Entry 8VX6 (electron microscopy, 3.20 A resolution); this record covers chains J and C of the 11 polymer chains in the assembly.

[Chain J]
Molecule: 167-nt DNA strand
Sequence (167 nucleotides; row label = number of the first residue in the row; numbers below 1 keep their minus sign (DA-83 is residue -83)):
   -83 ATCGGCCGCC CTGGAGAATC CCGGTGCCGA GGCCGCTCAA TTGGTCGTAG ACAGCTCTAG
   -23 CACCGCTTAA ACGCACGTAC GCGCTGTCCC CCGCGTTTTA ACCGCCAAGG GGATTACTCC
    37 CTAGTCTCCA GGCACGTGTC AGATATATAC ATCCTGTGGC GGCCGAT
Unresolved in the structure: -83 to -81, 76-83
Modified residues: 8OG (8-oxo-2'-deoxy-guanosine-5'-monophosphate) at position -49

[Chain C]
Protein: Histone H2A
From: Xenopus laevis
UniProtKB: Q6AZJ8 (Q6AZJ8_XENLA); residues 0-129 here correspond to UniProt positions 1-130 (UniProt number = residue number + 1)
Sequence (165 residues; numbered -35 to 129; the number before each row is that of its first residue; numbers below 1 keep their minus sign (Met-35 is residue -35)):
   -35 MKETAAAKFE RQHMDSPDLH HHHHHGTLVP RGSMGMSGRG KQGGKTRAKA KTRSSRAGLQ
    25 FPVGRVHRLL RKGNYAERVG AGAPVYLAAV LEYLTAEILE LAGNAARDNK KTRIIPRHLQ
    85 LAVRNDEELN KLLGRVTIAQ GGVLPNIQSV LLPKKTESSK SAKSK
Unresolved in the structure: -35 to 8, 119-129
Sequence notes: expression tag (-35 to -1)

[Chain J / chain C interface]
Residue-residue contacts - 18 pairs, chain J then chain C:
  DT38(J) - Val43(C)  sugar contact
  DT38(J) - Gly44(C)  phosphate contact
  DT38(J) - Ala45(C)  hydrogen bond to the phosphate
  DA39(J) - Arg42(C)  phosphate contact
  DA39(J) - Val43(C)  hydrogen bond to the phosphate
  DT43(J) - Lys9(C)  phosphate contact
  DT43(J) - Arg11(C)  hydrogen bond to the base
  DC44(J) - Lys9(C)  phosphate contact
  DC44(J) - Arg11(C)  hydrogen bond to the sugar
  DC45(J) - Lys9(C)  phosphate contact
  DG48(J) - Arg29(C)  phosphate contact
  DC49(J) - Arg29(C)  salt bridge to the phosphate
  DA57(J) - Thr76(C)  sugar contact
  DA57(J) - Arg77(C)  sugar contact
  DG58(J) - Lys75(C)  phosphate contact
  DG58(J) - Thr76(C)  hydrogen bond to the phosphate
  DG58(J) - Arg77(C)  phosphate contact
  DA59(J) - Lys75(C)  salt bridge to the phosphate
Other interface residues (no listed pair), chain C (13 interface residues in all): His31, Arg35, Glu41

[In short]
Chain J and chain C form an interface of 10 and 13 residues respectively, with 5 hydrogen bonds and 2 salt
bridges. Polar pairs include DT43(J)-Arg11(C), DC44(J)-Arg11(C) and DT38(J)-Ala45(C).
Chain J is a 167-nt DNA strand and chain C is Histone H2A (Xenopus laevis); the structure, Human OGG1 bound at
the nucleosomal DNA entry site, was determined by electron microscopy (same publication as 8VX4 and 8VX5).
